7EUQ - chain A; structure by X-ray diffraction, 1.80 A resolution.

# Chain A
Protein: N(omega)-hydroxy-L-arginine amidinohydrolase
Organism: Streptomyces lavendulae
Notes: EC 3.5.3.25; fragment: N(omega)-hydroxy-L-arginine amidinohydrolase
UniProt: D2Z025 (DCSB_STRLA); residues 1-273 here = UniProt positions 1-273
Sequence (281 residues; row label = number of the first residue in the row):
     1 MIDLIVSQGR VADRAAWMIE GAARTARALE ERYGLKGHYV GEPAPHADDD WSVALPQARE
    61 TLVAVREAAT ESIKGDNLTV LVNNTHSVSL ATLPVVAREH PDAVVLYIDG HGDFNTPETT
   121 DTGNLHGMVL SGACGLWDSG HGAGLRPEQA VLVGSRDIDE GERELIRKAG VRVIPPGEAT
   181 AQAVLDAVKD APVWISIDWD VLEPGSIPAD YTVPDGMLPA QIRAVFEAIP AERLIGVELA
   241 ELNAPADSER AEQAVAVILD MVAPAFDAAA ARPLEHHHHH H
Unresolved in the structure: 272-281
Sequence notes: engineered mutation H86 (Cys in D2Z025), N124 (Tyr in D2Z025), H126 (Gly in D2Z025), S196 (His in D2Z025); expression tag (274-281)
Metal / ion sites: Mn2+ site 1: H86, D109, D113, H126, D198; Mn2+ site 2: D109, H111, D198, D200
Swiss-Prot annotation at these positions:
  - binding site (Mn(2+)): D109, H111, D113, D198, D200

# Summary
The Mn2+ site 1 is built by H86, D109, D113, H126 and D198. The Mn2+ site 2 is built by D109, H111, D198 and
D200. UniProt lists 5 Mn2+-binding residues.
Chain A is N(omega)-hydroxy-L-arginine amidinohydrolase (Streptomyces lavendulae); the structure, Crystal
structure of C86H-Y124N-G126H-H196S mutant of N(omega)-hydroxy-L-arginine hydrolase, was determined by X-ray
diffraction (same publication as 7EUK, 7EUL and 7EUN).
